Entry 7D8G (X-ray diffraction, 1.50 A resolution); this record covers chain A.

Chain A:
Protein: UPF0374 protein SA1684
Source organism: Staphylococcus aureus subsp. aureus N315
Reference sequence: Q7A4T2 (Y1684_STAAN); residue numbers follow UniProt; this construct covers 1-180
Chain sequence (180 residues; row label = number of the first residue in the row):
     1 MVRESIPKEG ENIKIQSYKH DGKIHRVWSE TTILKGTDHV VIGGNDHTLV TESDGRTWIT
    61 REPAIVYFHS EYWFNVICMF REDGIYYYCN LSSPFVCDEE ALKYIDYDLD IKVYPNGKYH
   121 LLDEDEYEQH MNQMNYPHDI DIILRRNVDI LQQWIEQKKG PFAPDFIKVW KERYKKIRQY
Unresolved in the structure: 1-4, 179-180
Bound ions: Mg2+ site 1: Asn90, Asp106, Asp110; Mg2+ site 2: Asp108, Asp110, Asp123, Glu126 (together with citric acid)
UniProt features mapped onto this chain:
  - active site: Arg26 (Proton donor)
  - binding site (GTP): His25, Arg26, Asn45, Tyr88
  - binding site (Mg(2+)): Asn90, Asp106, Asp108, Asp110, Asp123, Glu126
  - mutagenesis: Asn45 (N45A: Loss of activity with GTP. Increases the specificity to ATP), Trp58 (W58A: Decreases catalytic efficiency with GDP and ADP as substrate), Tyr88 (Y88A: Strong decrease in catalytic efficiency with GTP, GDP and ADP as substrate. Small decrease in catalytic efficiency with ATP as substrate), Asn90 (N90A: Loss of activity), Asp106 (D106A: Loss of activity), Asp108 (D108A: Loss of activity), Asp110 (D110A: Loss of activity), Asp123 (D123A: Loss of activity), Glu126 (E126A: Strong decrease in activity)

In short:
The Mg2+ site 1 is built by Asn90, Asp106 and Asp110. Asp108, Asp110, Asp123 and Glu126 coordinate Mg2+ site
2. Curated annotation (UniProt) lists active-site residue Arg26, 4 GTP-binding residues, 6 Mg2+-binding
residues and 9 mutagenesis sites.
Chain A is UPF0374 protein SA1684 (Staphylococcus aureus subsp. aureus N315); the structure, The crystal
structure of nucleotide phosphatase Sa1684 from Staphylococcus aureus, was determined by X-ray diffraction
together with 7D8I, 7D8L and 7D8Q from the same study.
